Entry 8GRA (electron microscopy, 2.80 A resolution); this record covers chains H and A of the 12 polymer chains in the assembly.

== Chain H ==
Molecule: Type VI secretion system spike protein VgrG
Organism: Bacteroides fragilis
UniProt: A0A3E5IG38 (A0A3E5IG38_BACFG); numbering as in UniProt (aligned over 1-616)
Sequence (616 residues; each row starts with the number of its first residue):
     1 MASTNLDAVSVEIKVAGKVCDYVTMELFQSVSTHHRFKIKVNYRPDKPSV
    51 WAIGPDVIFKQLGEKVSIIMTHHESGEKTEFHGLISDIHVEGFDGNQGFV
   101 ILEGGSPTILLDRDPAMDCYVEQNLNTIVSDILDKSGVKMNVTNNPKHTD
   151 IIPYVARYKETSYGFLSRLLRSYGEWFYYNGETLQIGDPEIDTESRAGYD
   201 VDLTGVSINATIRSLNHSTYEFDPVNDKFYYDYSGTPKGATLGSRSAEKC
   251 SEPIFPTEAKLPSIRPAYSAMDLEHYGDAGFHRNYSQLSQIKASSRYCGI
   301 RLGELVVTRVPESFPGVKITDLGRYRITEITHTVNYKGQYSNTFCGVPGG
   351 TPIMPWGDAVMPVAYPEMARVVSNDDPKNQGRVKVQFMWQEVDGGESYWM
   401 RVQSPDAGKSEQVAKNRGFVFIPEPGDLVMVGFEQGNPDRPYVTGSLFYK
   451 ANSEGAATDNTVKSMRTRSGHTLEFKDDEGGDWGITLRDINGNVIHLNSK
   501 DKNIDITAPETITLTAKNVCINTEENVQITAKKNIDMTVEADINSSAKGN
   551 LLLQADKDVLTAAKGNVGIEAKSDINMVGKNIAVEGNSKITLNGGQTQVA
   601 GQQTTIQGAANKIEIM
Unresolved in the structure: 1-2, 616

== Chain A ==
Molecule: Bacterodales T6SS protein TssD (Hcp)
Organism: Bacteroides fragilis
UniProt: A0A081TQ32 (A0A081TQ32_BACFG); residues 1-129 here = UniProt positions 1-129
Sequence (129 residues; each row starts with the number of its first residue):
     1 MAFRATLSFAGKEFDVLDCTYSLKRDVDSKGRPSSNIYGGQIRLHVESTD
    51 DTSILENMTNQFKPHSGSIVFKKGDEEAKMKELTWENGYITEFTENIDIV
   101 GSQPMTITFVVSAQVIKIGGAQFEQNWPK
Unresolved in the structure: 1, 76-77

== How chain H and chain A interact ==
Pairs across the interface (10; chain H residue first):
  N5(H) - N36(A)
  N5(H) - I37(A)  hydrogen bond (side chain-backbone)
  D21(H) - P128(A)
  R44(H) - K129(A)
  P45(H) - F62(A)
  D46(H) - F62(A)
  D200(H) - K30(A)  salt bridge
  D200(H) - R32(A)  salt bridge
  Q339(H) - S34(A)
  Q339(H) - S35(A)
Also at the interface, not in a pair above, chain H (10 interface residues in all): L6, D7, R296
Also at the interface, not in a pair above, chain A (11 interface residues in all): F123, E124

== In short ==
Chain H and chain A form an interface of 10 and 11 residues respectively, with 1 hydrogen bond and 2 salt
bridges. Polar pairs include D200(H)-K30(A), D200(H)-R32(A) and N5(H)-I37(A).
Here chain H is Type VI secretion system spike protein VgrG and chain A is Bacterodales T6SS protein TssD
(Hcp), both from Bacteroides fragilis. Entry 8GRA (Structure of Type VI secretion system cargo delivery
vehicle Hcp-VgrG-PAAR) was determined by electron microscopy (same publication as 7YW0).
